PDB entry 9CL3 | electron microscopy, 2.59 A resolution | chains Ab and Bc of the 9 polymer chains in the assembly

[Chain Ab]
Molecule: Particulate methane monooxygenase alpha subunit
Organism: Methylococcus capsulatus str. Bath
UniProt: G1UBD1 (PMOB_METCA); numbering as in UniProt (aligned over 33-414)
Amino-acid sequence (382 residues; row label = number of the first residue in the row):
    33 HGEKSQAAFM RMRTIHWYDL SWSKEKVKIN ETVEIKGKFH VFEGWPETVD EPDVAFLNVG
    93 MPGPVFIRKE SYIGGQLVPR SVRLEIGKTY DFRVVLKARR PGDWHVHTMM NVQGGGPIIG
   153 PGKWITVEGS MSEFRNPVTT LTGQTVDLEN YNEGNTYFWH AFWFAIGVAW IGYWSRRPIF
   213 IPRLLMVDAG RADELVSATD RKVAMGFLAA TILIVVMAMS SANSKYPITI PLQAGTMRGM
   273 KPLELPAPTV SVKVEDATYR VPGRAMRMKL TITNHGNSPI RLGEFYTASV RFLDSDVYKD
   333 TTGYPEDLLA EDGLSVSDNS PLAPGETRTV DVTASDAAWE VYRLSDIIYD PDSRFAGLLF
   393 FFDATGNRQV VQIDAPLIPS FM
Metal / ion sites: Cu ion site 1: His33, His137, His139; Cu ion site 2: His48, His72
Ligand contacts:
  - A1A0P ((2R)-3-{[(R)-(2-aminoethoxy)(hydroxy)phosphoryl]oxy}-2-(hexadecanoyloxy)propyl (9Z)-heptadec-9-enoate), molecule 1: Phe194, Ala197, Ile198, Thr231, Lys234, Val235, Phe239, Ala242, Ile246
  - A1A0P, molecule 2: Phe196, Ile203, Gly204, Ser207, Arg208
  - A1A0P, molecule 3: Arg233, Met237, Leu240, Ala241, Ile244, Leu245
  - A1A0P, molecule 4: Ile244, Val248, Met251, Asn255
  - A1A0P, molecule 5: Ile244, Val248, Ser252, Asn255

[Chain Bc]
Molecule: Particulate methane monooxygenase gamma subunit
Organism: Methylococcus capsulatus str. Bath
Notes: EC 1.14.13.25
UniProt: Q603F1 (Q603F1_METCA); residues 42-280 here correspond to UniProt positions 13-251 (UniProt number = residue number - 29)
Amino-acid sequence (239 residues; numbered 42 to 280; the number before each row is that of its first residue):
    42 EAPLLDKKWL TFALAIYTVF YLWVRWYEGV YGWSAGLDSF APEFETYWMN FLYTEIVLEI
   102 VTASILWGYL WKTRDRNLAA LTPREELRRN FTHLVWLVAY AWAIYWGASY FTEQDGTWHQ
   162 TIVRDTDFTP SHIIEFYLSY PIYIITGFAA FIYAKTRLPF FAKGISLPYL VLVVGPFMIL
   222 PNVGLNEWGH TFWFMEELFV APLHYGFVIF GWLALAVMGT LTQTFYSFAQ GGLGQSLCE
Metal / ion sites: Cu ion: Asn227, His231, His245
Ligand contacts:
  - A1A0P ((2R)-3-{[(R)-(2-aminoethoxy)(hydroxy)phosphoryl]oxy}-2-(hexadecanoyloxy)propyl (9Z)-heptadec-9-enoate), molecule 1: Leu46, Lys48, Leu51, Leu55, Trp143
  - A1A0P, molecule 2: Lys49, Trp50, Phe53, Leu99, Thr103, Ile106, Leu107, Tyr110
  - A1A0P, molecule 3: Trp50, Phe53, Ala54, Ile57, Tyr58, Phe61, Thr103, Leu107, Tyr110, Leu111, Glu126, Arg129, Arg130, Thr133, Val136, Trp137, Ile183, Thr187, Tyr194, Arg198
  - A1A0P, molecule 4: Thr59, Leu63, Arg66, Trp67, Gly70, Val71, Trp143, Tyr146, Trp147, Tyr151
  - A1A0P, molecule 5: Val60, Phe61, Trp64, Tyr68, Tyr72, Thr87, Tyr88, Asn91, Phe92, Thr95, Glu96, Leu99, Glu100, Leu179, Ile183
  - A1A0P, molecule 6: Ser80, Phe81, Leu93, Tyr94, Ile97, Ile101, Asp168, Phe169, Tyr178, Leu221, Pro222, Val224
  - A1A0P, molecule 7: Ile97, Glu100, Trp108, Tyr178, Pro182, Ile185, Ile186, Leu221
  - A1A0P, molecule 8: Ile101, Ser105, Trp108, Trp112, Ile193
  - A1A0P, molecule 9: Trp108, Trp112, Phe189, Phe192, Ile193, Lys196, Ile206, Leu211, Val214, Val215
  - A1A0P, molecule 10: Leu208, Leu211, Val212, Val215, Gly216, Met219, Phe251, Trp253, Leu254
  - A1A0P, molecule 11: Asn223, Leu226, Trp229, Phe233, Trp234, Gly247, Ile250, Phe251
  - A1A0P, molecule 12: Trp234, Phe235, Pro243, Tyr246
  - A1A0P, molecule 13: Phe235, Leu239, Val241, Ala242, Pro243, Tyr246, Ile250, Trp253

[Chain Ab / chain Bc interface]
Residue-residue contacts - 27 pairs, chain Ab then chain Bc:
  His33(Ab) - Leu78(Bc)
  His33(Ab) - Asp79(Bc)
  His33(Ab) - Val164(Bc)
  Gly34(Ab) - Asp166(Bc)
  Lys36(Ab) - Asp79(Bc)
  Lys36(Ab) - Phe81(Bc)
  Ser37(Ab) - Phe81(Bc)
  Ser37(Ab) - Asp166(Bc)  hydrogen bond (side chain-backbone)
  Met93(Ab) - Thr162(Bc)
  Pro94(Ab) - Trp74(Bc)
  Pro94(Ab) - Leu78(Bc)  hydrophobic
  Pro94(Ab) - Thr162(Bc)
  Pro94(Ab) - Ile163(Bc)  hydrophobic
  Val144(Ab) - Glu237(Bc)
  Gln145(Ab) - Glu237(Bc)
  Gly146(Ab) - Glu237(Bc)  hydrogen bond (backbone-side chain)
  Gly147(Ab) - Met236(Bc)
  Gly147(Ab) - Glu237(Bc)
  Gly148(Ab) - Met236(Bc)
  Phe212(Ab) - Phe266(Bc)  hydrophobic
  Ile213(Ab) - Phe266(Bc)  hydrophobic
  Ile213(Ab) - Phe269(Bc)  hydrophobic
  Ile213(Ab) - Leu278(Bc)  hydrophobic
  Pro214(Ab) - Leu278(Bc)  hydrophobic
  Leu217(Ab) - Gly275(Bc)
  Asp220(Ab) - Tyr267(Bc)  hydrogen bond
  Arg375(Ab) - Phe81(Bc)
Also at the interface, not in a pair above, chain Ab (22 interface residues in all): Gly95, Arg132, Pro149, Ile151, Leu216
Also at the interface, not in a pair above, chain Bc (17 interface residues in all): Ser80, Leu274

[Summary]
22 residues of chain Ab and 17 residues of chain Bc are in contact; the contacts include 3 hydrogen bonds.
Among the polar pairs are Ser37(Ab)-Asp166(Bc), Gly146(Ab)-Glu237(Bc) and Asp220(Ab)-Tyr267(Bc). Ligands of
chain Ab: 5 copies of compound A1A0P.
Here chain Ab is Particulate methane monooxygenase alpha subunit and chain Bc is Particulate methane
monooxygenase gamma subunit, both from Methylococcus capsulatus str. Bath. Entry 9CL3 (Particulate methane
monooxygenase in unwashed native membranes) was determined by electron microscopy (same publication as 9CL1,
9CL2, 9CL4, 9CL5 and 9CL6).
